PDB entry 4QW4 | X-ray diffraction, 2.80 A resolution | chains C and D of the 28 polymer chains in the assembly

== Chain C ==
Molecule: Proteasome subunit alpha type-4
From: Saccharomyces cerevisiae
Notes: EC 3.4.25.1
Reference sequence: P40303 (PSA4_YEAST); residues -1 to 252 here correspond to UniProt positions 1-254 (UniProt number = residue number + 2)
Chain sequence (254 residues; row label = number of the first residue in the row; numbers below 1 keep their minus sign (Met-1 is residue -1)):
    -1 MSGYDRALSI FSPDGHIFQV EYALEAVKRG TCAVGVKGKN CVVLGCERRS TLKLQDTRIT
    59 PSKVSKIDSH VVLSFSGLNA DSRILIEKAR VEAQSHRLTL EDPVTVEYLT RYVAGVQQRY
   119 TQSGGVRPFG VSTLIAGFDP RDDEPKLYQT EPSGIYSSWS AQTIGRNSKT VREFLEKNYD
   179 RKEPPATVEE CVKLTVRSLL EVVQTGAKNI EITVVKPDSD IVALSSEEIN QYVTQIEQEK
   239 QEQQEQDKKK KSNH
Not modelled in the structure: -1 to 0, 241-252
Curated features (UniProtKB/Swiss-Prot):
  - modified residue: Thr58 (Phosphothreonine)

== Chain D ==
Molecule: Proteasome subunit alpha type-5
From: Saccharomyces cerevisiae
Notes: EC 3.4.25.1
Reference sequence: P32379 (PSA5_YEAST); residues -7 to 252 here correspond to UniProt positions 1-260 (UniProt number = residue number + 8)
Chain sequence (260 residues; numbered -7 to 252; the number before each row is that of its first residue; numbers below 1 keep their minus sign (Met-7 is residue -7)):
    -7 MFLTRSEYDR GVSTFSPEGR LFQVEYSLEA IKLGSTAIGI ATKEGVVLGV EKRATSPLLE
    53 SDSIEKIVEI DRHIGCAMSG LTADARSMIE HARTAAVTHN LYYDEDINVE SLTQSVCDLA
   113 LRFGEGASGE ERLMSRPFGV ALLIAGHDAD DGYQLFHAEP SGTFYRYNAK AIGSGSEGAQ
   173 AELLNEWHSS LTLKEAELLV LKILKQVMEE KLDENNAQLS CITKQDGFKI YDNEKTAELI
   233 KELKEKEAAE SPEEADVEMS
Not modelled in the structure: -7 to 0, 118-124, 243-252

== Chain C / chain D interface ==
Residue-residue contacts (62; chain C residue first):
  Asp3(C) with Glu117(D)
  Ala5(C) with Val4(D), hydrophobic; Glu117(D); Ser127(D)
  Ser7(C) with Ser127(D); Arg128(D)
  Ile8(C) with Gln15(D)
  Phe9(C) with Gln15(D); Tyr18(D), hydrophobic; Ser19(D); Leu73(D), hydrophobic; Arg128(D); Pro129(D); Gly131(D)
  Ser10(C) with Tyr18(D)
  Pro11(C) with Tyr18(D), hydrophobic; Glu21(D)
  Asp12(C) with Glu21(D)
  Gly13(C) with Tyr18(D); Glu21(D); Ala22(D)
  His14(C) with Leu25(D)
  Ile15(C) with Leu73(D), hydrophobic; Arg128(D)
  Lys35(C) with Glu52(D), salt bridge
  Gln116(C) with Ala75(D); Asp76(D); Arg128(D)
  Thr119(C) with Arg128(D), hydrogen bond (backbone-side chain)
  Gln120(C) with Met126(D); Ser127(D), hydrogen bond (backbone-backbone); Arg128(D); Pro129(D); Phe130(D)
  Ser121(C) with Ser127(D)
  Gly122(C) with Ser127(D)
  Ser151(C) with Ala75(D)
  Gly152(C) with Ala75(D)
  Ile153(C) with Thr74(D); Ala75(D)
  Ser155(C) with Leu51(D); Ser55(D)
  Ser156(C) with Leu51(D); Glu52(D), hydrogen bond (backbone-backbone); Ser55(D), hydrogen bond (backbone-side chain)
  Trp157(C) with Thr47(D); Ser48(D); Leu50(D); Leu51(D); Glu52(D)
  Ser158(C) with Leu50(D), hydrogen bond (backbone-backbone); Glu52(D), hydrogen bond
  Ala159(C) with Leu50(D)
  Leu173(C) with Leu50(D), hydrophobic
  Glu174(C) with Ser48(D), hydrogen bond; Pro49(D); Leu50(D)
  Tyr177(C) with Leu50(D), hydrophobic
  Arg179(C) with Pro49(D), hydrogen bond (side chain-backbone); Leu50(D); Leu51(D), hydrogen bond (side chain-backbone); Glu52(D)
Interface residues without a listed pair, chain C (32 interface residues in all): Arg4, Tyr154, Arg170
Interface residues without a listed pair, chain D (28 interface residues in all): Asp1, Ser53, Glu57

== Overview ==
32 residues of chain C and 28 residues of chain D are in contact; the contacts include 9 hydrogen bonds and 1
salt bridge. Polar contacts include Lys35(C)-Glu52(D), Thr119(C)-Arg128(D) and Ser156(C)-Ser55(D).
Chain C is Proteasome subunit alpha type-4 and chain D is Proteasome subunit alpha type-5, both from
Saccharomyces cerevisiae; the structure, yCP in complex with carfilzomib, was determined by X-ray diffraction,
deposited together with 4QUX, 4QUY, 4QV0, 4QV1, 4QV3, 4QV4 and 42 further entries.
